Entry 4Y8P (X-ray diffraction, 2.80 A resolution); this record covers chains O and P of the 34 polymer chains in the assembly.

Chain O:
Name: Proteasome subunit alpha type-2
Organism: Saccharomyces cerevisiae (strain ATCC 204508 / S288c)
Notes: EC 3.4.25.1
UniProtKB: P23639 (PSA2_YEAST); residues 1-250 here = UniProt positions 1-250
Amino-acid sequence (250 residues; numbered 1 to 250; the number before each row is that of its first residue):
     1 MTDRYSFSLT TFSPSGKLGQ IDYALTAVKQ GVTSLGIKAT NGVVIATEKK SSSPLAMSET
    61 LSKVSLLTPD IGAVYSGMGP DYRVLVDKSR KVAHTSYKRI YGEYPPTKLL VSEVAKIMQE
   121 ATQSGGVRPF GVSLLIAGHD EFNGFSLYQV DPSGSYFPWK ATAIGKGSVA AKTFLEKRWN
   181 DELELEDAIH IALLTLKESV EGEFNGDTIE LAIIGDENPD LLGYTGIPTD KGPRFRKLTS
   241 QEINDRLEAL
Swiss-Prot annotation at these positions:
  - cross-link: Lys108 (Glycyl lysine isopeptide (Lys-Gly) (interchain with G-Cter in ubiquitin))

Chain P:
Name: Proteasome subunit alpha type-3
Organism: Saccharomyces cerevisiae (strain ATCC 204508 / S288c)
Notes: EC 3.4.25.1
UniProtKB: P23638 (PSA3_YEAST); residues 0-257 here correspond to UniProt positions 1-258 (UniProt number = residue number + 1)
Amino-acid sequence (258 residues; row label = number of the first residue in the row; numbering starts at 0):
     0 MGSRRYDSRT TIFSPEGRLY QVEYALESIS HAGTAIGIMA SDGIVLAAER KVTSTLLEQD
    60 TSTEKLYKLN DKIAVAVAGL TADAEILINT ARIHAQNYLK TYNEDIPVEI LVRRLSDIKQ
   120 GYTQHGGLRP FGVSFIYAGY DDRYGYQLYT SNPSGNYTGW KAISVGANTS AAQTLLQMDY
   180 KDDMKVDDAI ELALKTLSKT TDSSALTYDR LEFATIRKGA NDGEVYQKIF KPQEIKDILV
   240 KTGITKKDED EEADEDMK
Not modelled in the structure: 0, 245-257
Swiss-Prot annotation at these positions:
  - cross-link (Glycyl lysine isopeptide (Lys-Gly)): Lys99 (interchain with G-Cter in ubiquitin), Lys198 (interchain with G-Cter in ubiquitin), Lys230 (interchain with G-Cter in ubiquitin)

Chain O / chain P interface:
Pairs across the interface (62; chain O residue first):
  Arg4(O) - Ser2(P)
  Tyr5(O) - Ser2(P)
  Tyr5(O) - Tyr5(P)
  Ser6(O) - Gly125(P)
  Ser6(O) - Leu127(P)
  Phe7(O) - Ser2(P)
  Phe7(O) - Tyr5(P)
  Phe7(O) - Asp6(P)
  Phe7(O) - Gly126(P)
  Ser8(O) - Gly126(P)  hydrogen bond (backbone-backbone)
  Ser8(O) - Leu127(P)
  Ser8(O) - Arg128(P)  hydrogen bond (side chain-backbone)
  Thr10(O) - Arg128(P)
  Thr11(O) - Ser7(P)
  Thr11(O) - Thr9(P)
  Thr11(O) - Gln20(P)
  Phe12(O) - Gln20(P)  hydrogen bond (backbone-side chain)
  Phe12(O) - Tyr23(P)
  Phe12(O) - Ala24(P)  hydrophobic
  Phe12(O) - Arg128(P)
  Phe12(O) - Pro129(P)
  Phe12(O) - Gly131(P)
  Ser13(O) - Tyr23(P)
  Pro14(O) - Tyr23(P)  hydrophobic
  Pro14(O) - Glu26(P)
  Ser15(O) - Glu26(P)
  Gly16(O) - Tyr23(P)
  Gly16(O) - Ser27(P)  hydrogen bond (backbone-side chain)
  Leu18(O) - Leu79(P)  hydrophobic
  Lys38(O) - Glu57(P)  salt bridge
  Ser112(O) - Glu84(P)
  Lys116(O) - Ile85(P)
  Gln119(O) - Ala81(P)
  Gln119(O) - Asp82(P)  hydrogen bond
  Gln119(O) - Ile85(P)
  Gln119(O) - Arg128(P)
  Thr122(O) - Arg128(P)  hydrogen bond (backbone-side chain)
  Gln123(O) - Tyr121(P)
  Gln123(O) - Leu127(P)
  Gln123(O) - Arg128(P)  hydrogen bond (side chain-backbone)
  Gln123(O) - Phe130(P)
  Gly125(O) - Leu127(P)
  Ser153(O) - Ala81(P)
  Gly154(O) - Ala81(P)
  Ser155(O) - Ala81(P)
  Tyr156(O) - Glu84(P)  hydrogen bond
  Phe157(O) - Leu56(P)  hydrophobic
  Pro158(O) - Leu56(P)
  Pro158(O) - Glu57(P)  hydrogen bond (backbone-backbone)
  Pro158(O) - Thr60(P)
  Pro158(O) - Ser61(P)
  Trp159(O) - Ser53(P)
  Trp159(O) - Leu55(P)
  Trp159(O) - Leu56(P)
  Lys160(O) - Thr54(P)
  Lys160(O) - Leu55(P)  hydrogen bond (backbone-backbone)
  Lys160(O) - Leu56(P)
  Lys160(O) - Glu57(P)
  Ala161(O) - Leu55(P)
  Leu175(O) - Leu55(P)  hydrophobic
  Glu176(O) - Thr54(P)
  Glu176(O) - Leu55(P)
Other interface residues (no listed pair), chain O (35 interface residues in all): Leu9, Ser124, Tyr148, Trp179
Other interface residues (no listed pair), chain P (32 interface residues in all): His30, Thr80

Overview:
Chain O and chain P form an interface of 35 and 32 residues respectively, with 10 hydrogen bonds and 1 salt
bridge. Polar pairs include Lys38(O)-Glu57(P), Ser8(O)-Arg128(P) and Phe12(O)-Gln20(P).
Chain O is Proteasome subunit alpha type-2 and chain P is Proteasome subunit alpha type-3, both from
Saccharomyces cerevisiae (strain ATCC 204508 / S288c); the structure, Yeast 20S proteasome beta7-delta7_Cter
mutant in complex with Ac-PAL-ep, was determined by X-ray diffraction together with 4Y69, 4Y6A, 4Y6V, 4Y6Z,
4Y70, 4Y74 and 34 further entries from the same study.
